PDB entry 4I7Z | X-ray diffraction, 2.80 A resolution | chains E and F of the 8 polymer chains in the assembly

Chain E:
Molecule: Cytochrome b6-f complex subunit 6
Source organism: Mastigocladus laminosus
Reference sequence: P83795 (PETL_MASLA); residue numbers follow UniProt; this construct covers 1-32
Sequence (32 residues; each row starts with the number of its first residue):
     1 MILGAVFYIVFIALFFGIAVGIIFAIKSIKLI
Not modelled in the structure: 1, 30-32
Small-molecule neighbours: OZ2 ((2R)-3-{[(R)-{[(2S)-2,3-dihydroxypropyl]oxy}(hydroxy)phosphoryl]oxy}-2-[(6Z)-tridec-6-enoyloxy]propyl (9Z)-octadec-9-enoate): Gly4, Ala5, Tyr8, Ile9

Chain F:
Molecule: Cytochrome b6-f complex subunit 7
Source organism: Mastigocladus laminosus
Reference sequence: P83796 (PETM_MASLA); numbering as in UniProt (aligned over 1-35)
Sequence (35 residues; row label = number of the first residue in the row):
     1 MTEEMLYAALLSFGLIFVGWGLGVLLLKIQGAEKE
Not modelled in the structure: 1, 33-35
Ion coordination: Cd2+: Glu4 (shared with 1 residue of chain B)
Small-molecule neighbours:
  - beta-carotene (BCR): Ile16, Phe17, Trp20
  - OZ2 ((2R)-3-{[(R)-{[(2S)-2,3-dihydroxypropyl]oxy}(hydroxy)phosphoryl]oxy}-2-[(6Z)-tridec-6-enoyloxy]propyl (9Z)-octadec-9-enoate): Glu4, Tyr7, Ala8, Leu11, Ser12, Leu15

Chain E / chain F interface:
Pairs across the interface (10; chain E residue first):
  Tyr8(E) - Leu15(F)
  Tyr8(E) - Val18(F)
  Ile12(E) - Leu22(F)  hydrophobic
  Phe16(E) - Leu22(F)  hydrophobic
  Phe16(E) - Leu26(F)  hydrophobic
  Phe16(E) - Ile29(F)  hydrophobic
  Val20(E) - Ile29(F)  hydrophobic
  Ile23(E) - Gln30(F)
  Phe24(E) - Ile29(F)  hydrophobic
  Lys27(E) - Gln30(F)
Interface residues without a listed pair, chain E (8 interface residues in all): Ala19
Interface residues without a listed pair, chain F (7 interface residues in all): Leu25

Overview:
8 residues of chain E and 7 residues of chain F are in contact. Compound OZ2 is bound between chain E and
chain F. Ligands of chain F: beta-carotene.
Here chain E is Cytochrome b6-f complex subunit 6 and chain F is Cytochrome b6-f complex subunit 7, both from
Mastigocladus laminosus. Entry 4I7Z (Crystal structure of cytochrome b6f in DOPG, with disordered Rieske
Iron-Sulfur Protein soluble domain) was determined by X-ray diffraction.
